6LY7 - chain A; structure by X-ray diffraction, 2.09 A resolution.

== Chain A ==
Molecule: Pyrrolysine--tRNA ligase
Organism: Methanosarcina mazei
Notes: EC 6.1.1.26; fragment: C-terminus domain
UniProtKB: A0A0F8JXW8 (A0A0F8JXW8_METMZ); residue numbers follow UniProt; this construct covers 185-454
Sequence (277 residues; each row starts with the number of its first residue):
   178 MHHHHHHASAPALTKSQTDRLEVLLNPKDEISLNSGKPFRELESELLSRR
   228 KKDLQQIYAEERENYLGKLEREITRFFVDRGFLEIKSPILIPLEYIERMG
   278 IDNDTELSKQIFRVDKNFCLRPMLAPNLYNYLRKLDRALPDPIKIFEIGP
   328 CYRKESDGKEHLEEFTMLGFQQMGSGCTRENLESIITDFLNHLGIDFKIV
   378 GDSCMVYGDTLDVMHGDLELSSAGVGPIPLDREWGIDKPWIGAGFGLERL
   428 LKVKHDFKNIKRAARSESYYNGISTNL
Disordered / not traced: 178-188, 379-386
Construct notes: expression tag (178-184); engineered mutation Gly346 (Asn in A0A0F8JXW8), Gln348 (Cys in A0A0F8JXW8), Gly401 (Val in A0A0F8JXW8)
Bound ions: Mg2+: Glu396, Ser399 (together with AMP-PNP)
Small-molecule neighbours:
  - AMP-PNP (ANP; phosphoaminophosphonic acid-adenylate ester): Arg330, Glu332, Glu337, His338, Leu339, Phe342, Met344, Glu396, Leu397, Ser398, Ser399, Gly421, Phe422, Gly423, Arg426, Ile437
  - N1-formyl-tryptophan (TRF): Met300, Leu301, Ala302, Leu305, Arg330, Met344, Gly346, Phe347, Gln348, Ser399, Ala400, Gly401, Trp417, Gly419, Ala420, Gly421

== In short ==
Bound to chain A: AMP-PNP and N1-formyl-tryptophan. The Mg2+ site is built by Glu396 and Ser399.
Chain A is Pyrrolysine--tRNA ligase (Methanosarcina mazei); the structure, PylRS C-terminus domain mutant
bound with 1-Formyl-L-tryptophan and AMPNP, was determined by X-ray diffraction (same publication as 6LY3,
6LY6, 6LYA and 6LYB).
